6H61 - chains A and Y of the 3 polymer chains in the assembly; structure by electron microscopy, 4.02 A resolution (low resolution: residue-level contacts below are approximate; hydrogen-bond / salt-bridge calls are withheld).

== Chain A ==
Protein: Interferon-induced helicase C domain-containing protein 1
Source organism: Mus musculus
Notes: EC 3.6.4.13
Reference sequence: Q8R5F7 (IFIH1_MOUSE); residue numbers follow UniProt; this construct covers 1-643, 662-1025
Chain sequence (1007 residues; numbered 1 to 1025; 18 numbers in that range are skipped by the numbering (no residue carries them; nothing is unmodelled there); the number before each row is that of its first residue):
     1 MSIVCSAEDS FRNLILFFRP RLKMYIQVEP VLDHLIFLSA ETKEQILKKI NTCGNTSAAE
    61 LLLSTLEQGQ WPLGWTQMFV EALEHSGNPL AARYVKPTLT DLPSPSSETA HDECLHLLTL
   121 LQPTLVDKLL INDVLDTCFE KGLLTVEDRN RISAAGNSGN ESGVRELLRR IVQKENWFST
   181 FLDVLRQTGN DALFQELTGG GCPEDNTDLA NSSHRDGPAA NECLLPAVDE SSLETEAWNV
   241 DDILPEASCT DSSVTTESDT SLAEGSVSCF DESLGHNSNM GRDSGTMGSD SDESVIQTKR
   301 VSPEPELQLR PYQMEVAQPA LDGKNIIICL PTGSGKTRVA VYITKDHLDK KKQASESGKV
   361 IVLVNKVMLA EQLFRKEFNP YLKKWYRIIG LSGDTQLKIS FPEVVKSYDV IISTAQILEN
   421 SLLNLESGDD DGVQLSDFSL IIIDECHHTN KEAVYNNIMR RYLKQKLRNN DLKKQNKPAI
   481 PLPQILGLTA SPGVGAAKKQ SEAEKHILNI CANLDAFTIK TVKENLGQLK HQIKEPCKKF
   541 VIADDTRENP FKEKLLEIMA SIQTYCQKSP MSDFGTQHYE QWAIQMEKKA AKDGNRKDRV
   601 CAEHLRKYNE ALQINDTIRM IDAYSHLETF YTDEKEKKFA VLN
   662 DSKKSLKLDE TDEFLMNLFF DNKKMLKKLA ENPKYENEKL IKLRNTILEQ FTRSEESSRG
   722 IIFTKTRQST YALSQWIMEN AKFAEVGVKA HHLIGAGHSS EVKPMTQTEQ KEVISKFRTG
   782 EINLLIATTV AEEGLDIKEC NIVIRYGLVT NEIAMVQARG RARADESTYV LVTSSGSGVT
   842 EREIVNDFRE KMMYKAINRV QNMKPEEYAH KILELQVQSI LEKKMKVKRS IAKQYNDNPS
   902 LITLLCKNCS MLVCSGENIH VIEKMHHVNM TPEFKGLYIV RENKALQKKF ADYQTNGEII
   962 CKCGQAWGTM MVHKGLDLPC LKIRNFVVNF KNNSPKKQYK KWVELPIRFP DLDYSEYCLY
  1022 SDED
Unresolved in the structure: 1-307, 477-478, 544-548, 662-668, 696-698, 717, 744-746, 794-795, 837-838, 946-955, 1021-1025
Bound ions: Zn2+: Cys-907, Cys-910, Cys-962, Cys-964
UniProt features mapped onto this chain:
  - binding site (Zn(2+)): Cys-907, Cys-910, Cys-962, Cys-964
  - site (Cleavage): Asp-208, Leu-209, Asp-216, Gly-217, Asp-251, Ser-252
  - modified residue (Phosphoserine): Ser-289, Ser-291, Ser-302, Ser-828
  - cross-link (Glycyl lysine isopeptide (Lys-Gly)): Lys-23 (interchain with G-Cter in ISG15), Lys-43 (interchain with G-Cter in ISG15)
Reported in the primary citation:
  - mutagenesis - T841R/E842R (2.5-fold), M886A, D1014A/Y1015A/E1017A (2.5-fold): decreased signaling
  - mutagenesis - L397A/K398A/I399A, T841R/E842R: unchanged catalytic activity
  - mutagenesis - K498A/K499A/Q500A, K975D/D978A: abolished catalytic activity
  - mutagenesis - D848A/F849A: abolished signaling
  - mutagenesis - E883R/K884A, K885A: unchanged signaling
  - mutagenesis - H871A/E875A, E875A: increased signaling
  - mutagenesis - K498A/K499A/Q500A, K975D/D978A: unchanged binding to Mant-AMPPNP

== Chain Y ==
Molecule: 15-nt RNA strand
Sequence (15 nucleotides; row label = number of the first residue in the row):
     1 CGUCAUGCGC AUGGA

== How chain A and chain Y interact ==
Residue-residue contacts - 42 pairs, chain A then chain Y:
  Asn-365(A) / C8(Y)
  Asn-365(A) / G9(Y)
  Lys-366(A) / C8(Y)
  Lys-366(A) / G9(Y)
  Val-367(A) / G9(Y)
  Ser-392(A) / C10(Y)
  Gly-393(A) / C10(Y)
  Gly-393(A) / A11(Y)
  Thr-414(A) / G9(Y)
  Gln-416(A) / G9(Y)
  Gln-416(A) / C10(Y)
  Ile-417(A) / C10(Y)
  Asn-420(A) / C10(Y)
  Glu-580(A) / U3(Y)
  Gln-581(A) / G2(Y)
  Gln-581(A) / U3(Y)
  Arg-606(A) / C4(Y)
  Arg-606(A) / A5(Y)
  Lys-726(A) / A5(Y)
  Lys-726(A) / U6(Y)
  Thr-727(A) / A5(Y)
  Thr-727(A) / U6(Y)
  Arg-728(A) / U6(Y)
  Arg-728(A) / G7(Y)
  Ile-755(A) / G7(Y)
  Gly-756(A) / G7(Y)
  Gly-756(A) / C8(Y)
  Ala-757(A) / C8(Y)
  Gly-758(A) / C8(Y)
  Ser-761(A) / A5(Y)
  Ser-761(A) / U6(Y)
  Thr-789(A) / U6(Y)
  Thr-789(A) / G7(Y)
  Thr-790(A) / U6(Y)
  Thr-790(A) / G7(Y)
  Val-791(A) / G7(Y)
  Glu-924(A) / U12(Y)
  Glu-924(A) / G13(Y)
  Met-926(A) / A11(Y)
  Met-926(A) / U12(Y)
  Lys-975(A) / G14(Y)
  Lys-1001(A) / C4(Y)
Other interface residues (no listed pair), chain A (32 interface residues in all): Asp-394, Ser-760, Gln-771, Val-973, His-974

== Summary ==
32 residues of chain A and 13 residues of chain Y are in contact. Cys-907(A), Cys-910(A), Cys-962(A) and
Cys-964(A) coordinate Zn2+. From UniProt: 4 Zn2+-binding residues on chain A. The paper reports that
T841R/E842R, M886A and D1014A/Y1015A/E1017A of chain A reduce signaling; K498A/K499A/Q500A and K975D/D978A of
chain A abolish catalytic activity; 11 substitutions were tested in all.
Here chain A is Interferon-induced helicase C domain-containing protein 1 (Mus musculus) and chain Y is a
15-nt RNA strand. Entry 6H61 (CryoEM structure of the MDA5-dsRNA filament with 89 degree twist and without
nucleotide) was determined by electron microscopy (same publication as 6G19, 6G1S, 6G1X, 6GJZ, 6GKH, 6GKM and
6H66).
